Entry 2AZB (X-ray diffraction, 2.03 A resolution); this record covers chain A.

Chain A:
Molecule: Protease retropepsin
Organism: Human immunodeficiency virus 1
Notes: EC 3.4.23.16
Reference sequence: P03367 (POL_HV1BR); residues 1-99 here correspond to UniProt positions 69-167 (UniProt number = residue number + 68)
Sequence (99 residues; each row starts with the number of its first residue):
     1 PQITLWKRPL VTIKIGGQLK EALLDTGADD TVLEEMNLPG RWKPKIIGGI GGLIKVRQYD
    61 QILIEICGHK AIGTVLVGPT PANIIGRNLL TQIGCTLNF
Disordered / not traced: 52-53
Sequence notes: variant Lys7 (Gln75 in P03367), Asn37 (Ser105 in P03367); engineered mutation Ile46 (Met114 in P03367), Leu53 (Phe121 in P03367), Ala82 (Val150 in P03367)
Ligand contacts: TL-3, C2 symmetric inhibitor (3TL; benzyl [(1S,4S,7S,8R,9R,10S,13S,16S)-7,10-dibenzyl-8,9-dihydroxy-1,16-dimethyl-4,13-bis(1-methylethyl)-2,5,12,15,18-pentaoxo-20-phenyl-19-oxa-3,6,11,14,17-pentaazaicos-1-yl]carbamate): Arg8, Leu23, Asp25, Gly27, Ala28, Asp29, Asp30, Val32, Lys45, Ile46, Ile47, Gly48, Gly49, Ile50, Pro81, Ala82, Ile84

In short:
Chain A binds TL-3, C2 symmetric inhibitor.
Chain A is Protease retropepsin (Human immunodeficiency virus 1); the structure, HIV-1 Protease NL4-3 3X
mutant in complex with inhibitor, TL-3, was determined by X-ray diffraction (same publication as 2AZ8, 2AZ9
and 2AZC).
